Entry 2BZU (X-ray diffraction, 1.50 A resolution); this record covers chain A.

Chain A:
Molecule: Fiber protein 2
Source organism: Human adenovirus type 41
Notes: fragment: receptor-binding domain, residues 215-387
Reference sequence: P16883 (FIB2_ADE41); residue numbers follow UniProt; this construct covers 215-387
Sequence (181 residues; each row starts with the number of its first residue):
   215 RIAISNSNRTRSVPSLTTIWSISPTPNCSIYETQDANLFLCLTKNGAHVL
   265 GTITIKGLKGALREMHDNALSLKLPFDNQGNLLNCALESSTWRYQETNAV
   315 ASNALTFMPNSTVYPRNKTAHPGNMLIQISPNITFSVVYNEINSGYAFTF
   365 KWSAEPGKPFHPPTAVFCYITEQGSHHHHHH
Disordered / not traced: 215-228, 388-395
From the paper describing this entry:
  - conformationally variable residues (order/disorder transition): His-335 to Asn-346
  - conformationally variable residues (order/disorder transition): Pro-336, Gly-337 (proposed by the authors, not directly observed)

In short:
The paper reports conformational variability at His-335, Pro-336 and Gly-337.
Chain A is Fiber protein 2 (Human adenovirus type 41); the structure, Human Adenovirus Serotype 41 Fiber Head,
was determined by X-ray diffraction together with 2BZV from the same study.
